2VV7 - chains A and B of the 4 polymer chains in the assembly; structure by X-ray diffraction, 1.81 A resolution.

[Chain A (and B)]
Protein: Sensor protein fixl
Organism: Bradyrhizobium japonicum
Notes: EC 2.7.13.3, 2.7.3.-; fragment: heme domain, residues 151-269; chain B of this document is another copy of the same molecule, construct and numbering; everything in this record applies to it too
Reference sequence: P23222 (FIXL_BRAJA); numbering as in UniProt (aligned over 151-269)
Chain sequence (119 residues; row label = number of the first residue in the row):
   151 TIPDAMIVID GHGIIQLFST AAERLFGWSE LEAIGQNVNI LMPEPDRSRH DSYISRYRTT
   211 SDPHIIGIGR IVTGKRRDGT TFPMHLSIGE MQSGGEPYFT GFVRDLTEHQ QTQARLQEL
Unresolved in the structure: 151-152, 258-269 (chain B: 259-269)
UniProt features mapped onto this chain:
  - binding site (heme): His-200
Bound ions: Na+: Leu-181, Ile-184 (shared with 2 residues of chain C); heme Fe near His-200 (its only coordinating residue here)
Small-molecule neighbours: heme (HEM): Ile-157, Val-158, Ile-159, Phe-176, Val-188, Leu-191, Met-192, Asp-196, His-200, Tyr-203, Ile-204, Arg-206, Tyr-207, Pro-213, His-214, Ile-215, Ile-216, Arg-220, Val-222, Thr-223, Gly-224, Met-234, Leu-236, Ile-238, Phe-249, Thr-250, Gly-251, Val-253

[Interface between chain A and chain B]
Residue-residue contacts (31; chain A residue first):
  Asp-154(A) / Leu-167(B)
  Met-156(A) / Met-156(B)  hydrophobic
  Met-156(A) / Val-158(B)  hydrophobic
  Met-156(A) / Leu-167(B)  hydrophobic
  Val-158(A) / Met-156(B)  hydrophobic
  Val-158(A) / Phe-252(B)  hydrophobic
  Leu-167(A) / Ile-152(B)  hydrophobic
  Leu-167(A) / Pro-153(B)
  Leu-167(A) / Asp-154(B)
  Leu-167(A) / Met-156(B)  hydrophobic
  Thr-170(A) / Thr-170(B)
  Gly-217(A) / Gln-242(B)
  Ser-237(A) / Ser-243(B)  hydrogen bond
  Ile-238(A) / Met-241(B)
  Gly-239(A) / Met-241(B)
  Glu-240(A) / Glu-240(B)
  Met-241(A) / Ile-152(B)  hydrophobic
  Met-241(A) / Ser-237(B)
  Met-241(A) / Ile-238(B)
  Met-241(A) / Gly-239(B)  hydrogen bond (side chain-backbone)
  Met-241(A) / Phe-252(B)  hydrophobic
  Ser-243(A) / Ile-152(B)
  Ser-243(A) / Pro-153(B)
  Ser-243(A) / Ser-237(B)
  Tyr-248(A) / Thr-151(B)
  Tyr-248(A) / Ile-152(B)  hydrophobic
  Thr-250(A) / Met-241(B)  hydrogen bond
  Phe-252(A) / Val-158(B)  hydrophobic
  Phe-252(A) / Leu-167(B)  hydrophobic
  Phe-252(A) / Met-241(B)  hydrophobic
  Phe-252(A) / Thr-250(B)
Interface residues without a listed pair, chain A (18 interface residues in all): Pro-153, Gln-166, Glu-180
Interface residues without a listed pair, chain B (19 interface residues in all): Glu-180, Ile-184

[In short]
18 residues of chain A and 19 residues of chain B are in contact; the contacts include 3 hydrogen bonds. Among
the polar pairs are Ser-237(A)/Ser-243(B), Met-241(A)/Gly-239(B) and Thr-250(A)/Met-241(B). Ligands of chain
A: heme. From UniProt: heme-binding residue His-200(A) on chain A.
Chain A and chain B are both Sensor protein fixl (Bradyrhizobium japonicum); the structure, Bjfixlh in
unliganded ferrous form, was determined by X-ray diffraction together with 2VV6 and 2VV8 from the same study.
